Entry 2CEU (X-ray diffraction, 1.80 A resolution); this record covers chains B and D of the 4 polymer chains in the assembly.

# Chain B (and D)
Name: Insulin
Source organism: Homo sapiens
Notes: chain D of this document is another copy of the same molecule, construct and numbering; everything in this record applies to it too
Reference sequence: P01308 (INS_HUMAN); residues 1-25 here correspond to UniProt positions 25-49 (UniProt number = residue number + 24)
Chain sequence (25 residues; each row starts with the number of its first residue):
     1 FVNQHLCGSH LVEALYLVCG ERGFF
Disordered / not traced: 1
What the authors report for this chain:
  - conformationally variable residues (loop rearrangement): Gly20 to Gly23

# Chain B / chain D interface
Pairs across the interface (7):
  Asn3(B) with Glu13(D)
  Gln4(B) with Glu13(D)
  Leu6(B) with Glu13(D)
  His10(B) with His10(D)
  Glu13(B) with Asn3(D); Gln4(D); Leu6(D)
Other interface residues (no listed pair), chain B (11 interface residues in all): Val2, Ser9, Val12, Ala14, Tyr16, Leu17
Other interface residues (no listed pair), chain D (10 interface residues in all): Val2, Val12, Ala14, Tyr16, Leu17

# Overview
The interface between chain B and chain D involves 11 residues on one side and 10 on the other. From the
paper: conformational variability at Gly20(B).
Chain B and chain D are both Insulin (Homo sapiens); the structure, Despentapeptide insulin in acetic acid (pH
2), was determined by X-ray diffraction.
